PDB entry 6WWH | electron microscopy, 3.80 A resolution | chains K and B of the 6 polymer chains in the assembly

[Chain K]
Protein: Kinesin-like protein KIF14
Organism: Mus musculus
UniProtKB: L0N7N1 (KIF14_MOUSE); residue numbers follow UniProt; this construct covers 391-772
Chain sequence (390 residues; numbered -7 to 772; 390 numbers in that range are skipped by the numbering (no residue carries them; nothing is unmodelled there); the number before each row is that of its first residue; numbers below 1 keep their minus sign (Gly-7 is residue -7)):
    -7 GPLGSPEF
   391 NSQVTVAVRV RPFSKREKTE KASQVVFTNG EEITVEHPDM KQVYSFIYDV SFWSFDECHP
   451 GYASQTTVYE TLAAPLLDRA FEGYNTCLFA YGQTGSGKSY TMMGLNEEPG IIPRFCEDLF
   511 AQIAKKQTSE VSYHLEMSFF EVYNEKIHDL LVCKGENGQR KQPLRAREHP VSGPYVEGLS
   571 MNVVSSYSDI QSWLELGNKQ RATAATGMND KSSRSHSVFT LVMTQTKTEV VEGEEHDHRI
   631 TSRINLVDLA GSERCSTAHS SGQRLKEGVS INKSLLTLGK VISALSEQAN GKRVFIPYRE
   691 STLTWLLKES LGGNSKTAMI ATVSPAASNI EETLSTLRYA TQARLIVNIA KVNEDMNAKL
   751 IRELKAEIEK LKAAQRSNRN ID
Not modelled in the structure: -7 to -1, 756-772
Construct notes: expression tag (-7 to 0)
UniProt features mapped onto this chain:
  - binding site (ATP): Gly482 to Ser489
Ion coordination: Mg2+: Ser489, Ser603 (together with AMP-PNP)
Residues lining bound ligands: AMP-PNP (ANP; phosphoaminophosphonic acid-adenylate ester): Arg399, Arg401, Pro402, Ser444, Gln483, Thr484, Gly485, Ser486, Gly487, Lys488, Ser489, Tyr490, Leu495, Asn599, Lys601, Ser602, Ser603, Asp638, Leu639, Gly641

[Chain B]
Protein: Tubulin beta-2B chain
Organism: Sus scrofa
UniProtKB: A0A287AGU7 (A0A287AGU7_PIG); numbering as in UniProt (aligned over 1-445)
Chain sequence (445 residues; row label = number of the first residue in the row):
     1 MREIVHIQAG QCGNQIGAKF WEVISDEHGI DPTGSYHGDS DLQLERINVY YNEATGNKYV
    61 PRAILVDLEP GTMDSVRSGP FGQIFRPDNF VFGQSGAGNN WAKGHYTEGA ELVDSVLDVV
   121 RKESESCDCL QGFQLTHSLG GGTGSGMGTL LISKIREEYP DRIMNTFSVM PSPKVSDTVV
   181 EPYNATLSVH QLVENTDETY CIDNEALYDI CFRTLKLTTP TYGDLNHLVS ATMSGVTTCL
   241 RFPGQLNADL RKLAVNMVPF PRLHFFMPGF APLTSRGSQQ YRALTVPELT QQMFDSKNMM
   301 AACDPRHGRY LTVAAIFRGR MSMKEVDEQM LNVQNKNSSY FVEWIPNNVK TAVCDIPPRG
   361 LKMSATFIGN STAIQELFKR ISEQFTAMFR RKAFLHWYTG EGMDEMEFTE AESNMNDLVS
   421 EYQQYQDATA DEQGEFEEEE GEDEA
Not modelled in the structure: 430-445
Residues lining bound ligands:
  - GDP (guanosine-5'-diphosphate): Gly10, Gln11, Cys12, Gln15, Ile16, Asn99, Ser138, Gly141, Gly142, Thr143, Gly144, Val169, Asp177, Asn204, Tyr222, Asn226
  - taxol (TA1): Glu22, Val23, Asp26, Glu27, Leu215, Leu217, Asp224, His227, Leu228, Ala231, Ser234, Phe270, Pro272, Leu273, Thr274, Arg276, Gln279, Arg318, Pro358, Arg359, Gly360, Leu361

[Interface between chain K and chain B]
Contacting residue pairs - 22 pairs, chain K then chain B:
  Lys536(K) - Glu157(B)  salt bridge
  Arg557(K) - Asp404(B)  salt bridge
  Arg557(K) - Met406(B)
  Arg557(K) - Glu407(B)
  Arg557(K) - Glu410(B)  salt bridge
  Glu558(K) - Met406(B)
  Glu558(K) - Glu410(B)  hydrogen bond (backbone-side chain)
  Glu558(K) - Ser413(B)  hydrogen bond
  His559(K) - Met406(B)
  Pro560(K) - Met406(B)
  Tyr565(K) - Met406(B)
  Arg683(K) - Gln424(B)  hydrogen bond (backbone-side chain)
  Val684(K) - Gln424(B)
  Phe685(K) - Asp417(B)
  Phe685(K) - Ser420(B)
  Phe685(K) - Glu421(B)
  Phe685(K) - Gln424(B)  hydrogen bond (backbone-side chain)
  Arg689(K) - Arg262(B)
  Arg689(K) - Ser413(B)  hydrogen bond
  Arg689(K) - Asn414(B)
  Arg689(K) - Asp417(B)  salt bridge
  Glu690(K) - Pro261(B)
Also at the interface, not in a pair above, chain K (13 interface residues in all): Ala556, Lys670
Also at the interface, not in a pair above, chain B (14 interface residues in all): Phe260

[Overview]
Chain K and chain B form an interface of 13 and 14 residues respectively, with 5 hydrogen bonds and 4 salt
bridges. Polar pairs include Lys536(K)-Glu157(B), Arg557(K)-Asp404(B) and Arg557(K)-Glu410(B). Chain K binds
AMP-PNP. Chain B binds GDP and taxol.
Chain K is Kinesin-like protein KIF14 (Mus musculus) and chain B is Tubulin beta-2B chain (Sus scrofa); the
structure, KIF14[391-772] dimer two-heads-bound state - AMP-PNP in complex with a microtubule, was determined
by electron microscopy, deposited together with 6WWE, 6WWF, 6WWG, 6WWI, 6WWJ, 6WWK and 13 further entries.
